PDB entry 4A3L | X-ray diffraction, 3.50 A resolution | chains B and C of the 15 polymer chains in the assembly

[Chain B]
Molecule: DNA-directed RNA polymerase II subunit RPB2
From: Saccharomyces cerevisiae
Notes: EC 2.7.7.6
UniProt: P08518 (RPB2_YEAST); residue numbers follow UniProt; this construct covers 1-1224
Amino-acid sequence (1224 residues; each row starts with the number of its first residue):
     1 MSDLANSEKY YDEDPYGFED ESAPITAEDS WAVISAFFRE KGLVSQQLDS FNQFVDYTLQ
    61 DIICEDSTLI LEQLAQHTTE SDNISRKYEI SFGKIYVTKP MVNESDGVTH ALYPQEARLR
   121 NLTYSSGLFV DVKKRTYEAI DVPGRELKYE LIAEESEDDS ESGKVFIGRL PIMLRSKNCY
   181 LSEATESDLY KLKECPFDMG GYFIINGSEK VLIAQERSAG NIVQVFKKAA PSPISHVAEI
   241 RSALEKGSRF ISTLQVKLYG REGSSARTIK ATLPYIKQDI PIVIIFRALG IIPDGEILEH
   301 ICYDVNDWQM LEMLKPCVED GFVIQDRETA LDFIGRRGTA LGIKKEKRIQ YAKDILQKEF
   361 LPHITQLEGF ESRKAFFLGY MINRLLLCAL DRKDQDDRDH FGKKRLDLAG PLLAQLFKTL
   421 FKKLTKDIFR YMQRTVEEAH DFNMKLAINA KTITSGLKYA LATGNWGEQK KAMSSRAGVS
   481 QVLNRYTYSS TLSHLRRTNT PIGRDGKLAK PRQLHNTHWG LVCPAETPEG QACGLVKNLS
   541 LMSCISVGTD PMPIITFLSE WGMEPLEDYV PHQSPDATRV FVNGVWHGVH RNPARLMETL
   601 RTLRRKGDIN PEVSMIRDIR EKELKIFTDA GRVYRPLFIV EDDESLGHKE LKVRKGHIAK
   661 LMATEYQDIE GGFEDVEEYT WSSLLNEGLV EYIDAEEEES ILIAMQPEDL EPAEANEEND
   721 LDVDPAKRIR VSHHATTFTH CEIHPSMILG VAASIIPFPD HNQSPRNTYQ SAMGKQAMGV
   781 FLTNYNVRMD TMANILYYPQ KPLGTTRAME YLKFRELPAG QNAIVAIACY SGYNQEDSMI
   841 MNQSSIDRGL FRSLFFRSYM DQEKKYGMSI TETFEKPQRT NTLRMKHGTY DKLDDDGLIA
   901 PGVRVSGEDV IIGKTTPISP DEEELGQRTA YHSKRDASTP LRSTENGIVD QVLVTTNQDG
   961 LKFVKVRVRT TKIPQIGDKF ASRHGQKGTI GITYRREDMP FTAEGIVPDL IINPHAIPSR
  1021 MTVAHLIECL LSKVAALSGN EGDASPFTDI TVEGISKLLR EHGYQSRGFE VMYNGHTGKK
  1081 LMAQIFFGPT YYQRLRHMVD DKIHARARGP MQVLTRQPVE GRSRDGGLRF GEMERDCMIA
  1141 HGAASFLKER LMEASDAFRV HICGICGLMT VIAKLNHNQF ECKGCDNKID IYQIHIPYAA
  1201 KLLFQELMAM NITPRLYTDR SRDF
Disordered / not traced: 1-19, 71-89, 135-163, 438-445, 503-508, 669-677, 716-721, 920-932
Ion coordination: Zn2+: Cys1163, Cys1166, Cys1182, Cys1185
Ligand contacts: AMP-CPP (APC; diphosphomethylphosphonic acid adenosyl ester): Arg766, Tyr769, Asp837, Lys987, Arg1020

[Chain C]
Molecule: DNA-directed RNA polymerase II subunit RPB3
From: Saccharomyces cerevisiae
UniProt: P16370 (RPB3_YEAST); residues 1-318 here = UniProt positions 1-318
Amino-acid sequence (318 residues; numbered 1 to 318; the number before each row is that of its first residue):
     1 MSEEGPQVKI REASKDNVDF ILSNVDLAMA NSLRRVMIAE IPTLAIDSVE VETNTTVLAD
    61 EFIAHRLGLI PLQSMDIEQL EYSRDCFCED HCDKCSVVLT LQAFGESEST TNVYSKDLVI
   121 VSNLMGRNIG HPIIQDKEGN GVLICKLRKG QELKLTCVAK KGIAKEHAKW GPAAAIEFEY
   181 DPWNKLKHTD YWYEQDSAKE WPQSKNCEYE DPPNEGDPFD YKAQADTFYM NVESVGSIPV
   241 DQVVVRGIDT LQKKVASILL ALTQMDQDKV NFASGDNNTA SNMLGSNEDV MMTGAEQDPY
   301 SNASQMGNTG SGGYDNAW
Disordered / not traced: 1-2, 269-318
Ion coordination: Zn2+: Cys86, Cys88, Cys92, Cys95
Swiss-Prot annotation at these positions:
  - binding site (Zn(2+)): Cys86, Cys88, Cys92, Cys95
  - modified residue: Ser2 (N-acetylserine)
  - natural variant: Ala30 (A30D: In mutant RPB3-1)
  - mutagenesis: Lys9 (K9E: Transcript termination readthrough)

[How chain B and chain C interact]
Pairs across the interface - 84 pairs, chain B then chain C:
  Asn786(B) - Val57(C)
  Tyr797(B) - Glu61(C)
  Tyr797(B) - Phe62(C)
  Tyr798(B) - Phe62(C)
  Tyr798(B) - His65(C)
  Tyr798(B) - Arg66(C)  hydrogen bond
  Ser844(B) - Ala168(C)
  Asp847(B) - His65(C)  hydrogen bond (backbone-side chain)
  Asp847(B) - His167(C)
  Asp847(B) - Ala168(C)  hydrogen bond (side chain-backbone)
  Arg848(B) - His65(C)
  Arg848(B) - Leu69(C)
  Arg848(B) - Ala168(C)
  Gly849(B) - His65(C)
  Arg852(B) - His65(C)
  Ile948(B) - Glu61(C)
  Arg969(B) - Ala59(C)
  Arg969(B) - Asp60(C)  salt bridge
  Arg969(B) - Glu61(C)  salt bridge
  Thr970(B) - Glu61(C)
  Thr971(B) - Glu61(C)  hydrogen bond
  Arg995(B) - Lys165(C)
  Arg996(B) - Arg34(C)
  Arg996(B) - Ile38(C)
  Arg996(B) - Ala173(C)
  Arg996(B) - Ala174(C)  hydrogen bond (side chain-backbone)
  Arg996(B) - Ala175(C)
  Glu997(B) - Arg34(C)  hydrogen bond (backbone-side chain)
  Glu997(B) - Arg35(C)  hydrogen bond (backbone-side chain)
  Glu997(B) - Ile38(C)
  Glu997(B) - Ala39(C)
  Asp998(B) - Arg35(C)  salt bridge
  Phe1001(B) - Arg34(C)
  Phe1001(B) - Phe178(C)  hydrophobic
  Ala1003(B) - Glu177(C)
  Ala1003(B) - Phe178(C)  hydrogen bond (backbone-backbone)
  Ala1003(B) - Glu179(C)
  Glu1004(B) - Glu177(C)
  Gly1005(B) - Ala175(C)
  Gly1005(B) - Ile176(C)
  Arg1060(B) - Lys199(C)  hydrogen bond (side chain-backbone)
  Arg1060(B) - Glu200(C)
  Arg1060(B) - Pro202(C)
  Gly1063(B) - Pro202(C)
  Tyr1064(B) - Pro202(C)
  Gln1065(B) - Glu200(C)  hydrogen bond (side chain-backbone)
  Gln1065(B) - Trp201(C)
  Arg1067(B) - Glu194(C)  salt bridge
  Phe1069(B) - Trp192(C)
  Phe1069(B) - Trp201(C)
  Glu1070(B) - Trp201(C)
  Val1071(B) - Tyr191(C)  hydrophobic
  Val1071(B) - Trp201(C)
  Tyr1073(B) - Phe178(C)
  Tyr1073(B) - Glu179(C)
  Tyr1073(B) - Tyr180(C)  hydrophobic
  Gly1075(B) - Asn31(C)  hydrogen bond (backbone-side chain)
  Gly1075(B) - Arg34(C)  hydrogen bond (backbone-side chain)
  Gly1075(B) - Arg35(C)  hydrogen bond (backbone-side chain)
  His1076(B) - Asn31(C)  hydrogen bond (backbone-side chain)
  His1076(B) - Arg35(C)
  Thr1077(B) - Leu27(C)
  Thr1077(B) - Asn31(C)  hydrogen bond (backbone-side chain)
  Gly1078(B) - Leu27(C)
  Gly1078(B) - Asn31(C)
  Gly1078(B) - Tyr180(C)
  Lys1079(B) - Leu27(C)
  Lys1079(B) - Tyr180(C)
  Lys1079(B) - His188(C)
  Lys1080(B) - Tyr180(C)  hydrogen bond (backbone-side chain)
  Lys1080(B) - Asp181(C)  salt bridge
  Lys1080(B) - Asn184(C)  hydrogen bond
  Lys1080(B) - His188(C)
  Leu1081(B) - His188(C)
  Leu1081(B) - Thr189(C)  hydrogen bond (backbone-side chain)
  Met1082(B) - Lys187(C)
  Met1082(B) - His188(C)
  Met1082(B) - Thr189(C)
  Met1082(B) - Asp190(C)  hydrogen bond (backbone-backbone)
  Gln1084(B) - Thr189(C)  hydrogen bond
  Gln1084(B) - Asp190(C)  hydrogen bond (side chain-backbone)
  Gln1084(B) - Tyr191(C)
  Gln1084(B) - Trp192(C)
  Gln1084(B) - Trp201(C)
Other interface residues (no listed pair), chain B (43 interface residues in all): Tyr785, Leu854, Met999, Asn1074, Ala1083
Other interface residues (no listed pair), chain C (40 interface residues in all): Ala28, Ala164

[In short]
43 residues of chain B face 40 of chain C across their interface; the contacts include 21 hydrogen bonds and 5
salt bridges. Polar pairs include Arg969(B)-Asp60(C), Arg969(B)-Glu61(C) and Asp998(B)-Arg35(C). Chain B binds
AMP-CPP.
Chain B is DNA-directed RNA polymerase II subunit RPB2 and chain C is DNA-directed RNA polymerase II subunit
RPB3, both from Saccharomyces cerevisiae; the structure, RNA Polymerase II initial transcribing complex with a
7nt DNA-RNA hybrid and soaked with AMPCPP, was determined by X-ray diffraction together with 4A3B, 4A3C, 4A3D,
4A3E, 4A3F, 4A3G and 4 further entries from the same study.
